PDB entry 4L2N | X-ray diffraction, 1.74 A resolution | chain A

# Chain A
Name: 3-hydroxyanthranilate 3,4-dioxygenase
Organism: Cupriavidus metallidurans
Notes: EC 1.13.11.6
Reference sequence: Q1LCS4 (3HAO_RALME); numbering as in UniProt (aligned over 1-174)
Sequence (174 residues; each row starts with the number of its first residue):
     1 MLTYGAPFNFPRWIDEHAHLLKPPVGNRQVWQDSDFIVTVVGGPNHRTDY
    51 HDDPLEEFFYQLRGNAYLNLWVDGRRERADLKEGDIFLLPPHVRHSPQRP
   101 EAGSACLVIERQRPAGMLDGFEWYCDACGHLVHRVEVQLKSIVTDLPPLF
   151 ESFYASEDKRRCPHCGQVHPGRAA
Metal / ion sites: Fe2+ site 1: His51, Glu57, His95; Fe2+ site 2: Cys125, Cys128, Cys162, Cys165
Curated features (UniProtKB/Swiss-Prot):
  - binding site (O2): Arg47
  - binding site (Fe cation): His51, Glu57, His95, Cys125, Cys128, Cys162, Cys165
  - binding site (substrate): Glu57, Arg99, Glu110
  - mutagenesis: Arg47 (R47A: Increases KM for 3-hydroxyanthranilate 7-fold. Decreases activity 1000-fold), Arg99 (R99A: Increases KM for 3-hydroxyanthranilate 40-fold. Decreases activity 5000-fold), Glu110 (E110A: Decreases KM for 3-hydroxyanthranilate 2-fold. Decreases activity 2000-fold)
From the paper describing this entry:
  - Fe2+ coordination: His51, Glu57, His95, Cys125, Cys128, Cys162, Cys165
  - catalytic residues: His51, Glu57, His95

# In short
His51, Glu57 and His95 coordinate Fe2+ site 1. Cys125, Cys128, Cys162 and Cys165 form the Fe2+ site 2. From
UniProt: O2-binding residue Arg47, 7 Fe cation-binding residues, 3 substrate-binding residues and 3
mutagenesis sites. From the paper: catalytic residues His51, Glu57 and His95; Fe2+ coordination by His51,
Glu57 and His95 among others.
Chain A is 3-hydroxyanthranilate 3,4-dioxygenase (Cupriavidus metallidurans); the structure, Understanding
Extradiol Dioxygenase Mechanism in NAD+ Biosynthesis by Viewing Catalytic Intermediates - ligand-free
structure, was determined by X-ray diffraction (same publication as 4HSJ, 4HVO and 4HVQ).
